PDB entry 9GMA | electron microscopy, 9.10 A resolution (very low resolution: no residue pairs are listed; an interface is given only as per-side residue counts) | chains A and B of the 16 polymer chains in the assembly

Chain A (and B):
Protein: Chromosome partition protein MukB
Organism: Photorhabdus thracensis
Notes: chain B of this document is another copy of the same molecule, construct and numbering; everything in this record applies to it too
UniProtKB: A0A0F7LRY2 (A0A0F7LRY2_9GAMM); residues 1-1482 here = UniProt positions 1-1482
Sequence (1482 residues; numbered 1 to 1482; the number before each row is that of its first residue):
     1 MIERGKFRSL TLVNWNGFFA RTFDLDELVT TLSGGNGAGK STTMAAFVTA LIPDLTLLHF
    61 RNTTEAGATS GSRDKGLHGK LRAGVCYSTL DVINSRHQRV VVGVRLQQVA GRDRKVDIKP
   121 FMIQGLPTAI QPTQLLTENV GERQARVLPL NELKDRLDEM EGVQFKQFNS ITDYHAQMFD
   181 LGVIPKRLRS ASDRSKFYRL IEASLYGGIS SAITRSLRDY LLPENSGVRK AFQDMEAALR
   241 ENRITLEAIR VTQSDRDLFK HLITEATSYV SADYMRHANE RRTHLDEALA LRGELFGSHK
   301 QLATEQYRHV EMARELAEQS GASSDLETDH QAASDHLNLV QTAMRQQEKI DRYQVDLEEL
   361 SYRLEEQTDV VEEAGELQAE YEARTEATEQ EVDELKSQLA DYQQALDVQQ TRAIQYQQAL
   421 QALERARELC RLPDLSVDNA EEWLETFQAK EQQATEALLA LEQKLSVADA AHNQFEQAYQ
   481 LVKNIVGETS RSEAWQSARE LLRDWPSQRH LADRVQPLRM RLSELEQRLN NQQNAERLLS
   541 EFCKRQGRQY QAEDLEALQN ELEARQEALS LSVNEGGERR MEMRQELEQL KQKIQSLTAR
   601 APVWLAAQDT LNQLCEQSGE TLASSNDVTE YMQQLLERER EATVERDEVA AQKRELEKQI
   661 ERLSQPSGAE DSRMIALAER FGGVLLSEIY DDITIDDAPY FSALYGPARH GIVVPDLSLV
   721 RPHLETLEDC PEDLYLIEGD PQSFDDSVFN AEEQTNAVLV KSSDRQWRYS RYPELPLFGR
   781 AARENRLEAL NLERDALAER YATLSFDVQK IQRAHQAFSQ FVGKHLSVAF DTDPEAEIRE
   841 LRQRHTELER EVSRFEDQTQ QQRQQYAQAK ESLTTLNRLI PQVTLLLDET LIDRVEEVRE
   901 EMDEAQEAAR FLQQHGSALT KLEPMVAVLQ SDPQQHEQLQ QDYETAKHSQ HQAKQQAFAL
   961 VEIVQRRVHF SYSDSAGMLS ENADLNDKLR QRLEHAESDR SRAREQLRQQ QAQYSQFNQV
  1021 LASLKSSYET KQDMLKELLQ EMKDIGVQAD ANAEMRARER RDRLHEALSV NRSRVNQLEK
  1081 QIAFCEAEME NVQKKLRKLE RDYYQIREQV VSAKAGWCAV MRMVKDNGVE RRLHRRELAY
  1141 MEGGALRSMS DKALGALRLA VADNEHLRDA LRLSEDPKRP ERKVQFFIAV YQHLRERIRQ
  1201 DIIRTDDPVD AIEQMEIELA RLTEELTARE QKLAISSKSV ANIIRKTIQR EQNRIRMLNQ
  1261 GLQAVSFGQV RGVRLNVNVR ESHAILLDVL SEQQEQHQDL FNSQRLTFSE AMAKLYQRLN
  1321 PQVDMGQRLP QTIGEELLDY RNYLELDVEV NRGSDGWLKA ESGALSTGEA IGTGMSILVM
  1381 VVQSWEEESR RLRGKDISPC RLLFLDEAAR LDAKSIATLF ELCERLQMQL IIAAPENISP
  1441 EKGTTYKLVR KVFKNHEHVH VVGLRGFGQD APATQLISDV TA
Not modelled in the structure: 1, 1469-1482
Metal / ion sites: Mg2+: Ser41 (together with ATP)
Residues lining bound ligands:
  - ATP (adenosine-5'-triphosphate), molecule 1: Gly35, Asn36, Gly37, Ala38, Gly39, Lys40, Ser41, Thr42, Gly76, Gly79, Lys80, Glu1407, Arg1450
  - ATP, molecule 2: Gln1269, Arg1352, Gly1363, Ala1364, Leu1365, Ser1366, Thr1367, Gly1368, Glu1369

How chain A and chain B interact:
At this resolution (9 A) residue pairs are not listed: 208 residues of chain A and 207 of chain B lie at the interface.

Summary:
The interface between chain A and chain B involves 208 residues on one side and 207 on the other. Ligands of
chain A: ATP.
Both chains are Chromosome partition protein MukB (Photorhabdus thracensis). Entry 9GMA (MukBEF in a DNA
capture state (dimer)) was determined by electron microscopy, deposited together with 9GM6, 9GM7, 9GM8, 9GM9,
9GMB and 9GMD.
